Entry 3E73 (X-ray diffraction, 2.80 A resolution); this record covers chain A.

Chain A:
Name: LanC-like protein 1
Organism: Homo sapiens
UniProt: O43813 (LANC1_HUMAN); numbering as in UniProt (aligned over 1-399)
Sequence (411 residues; row label = number of the first residue in the row; numbers below 1 keep their minus sign (His-11 is residue -11)):
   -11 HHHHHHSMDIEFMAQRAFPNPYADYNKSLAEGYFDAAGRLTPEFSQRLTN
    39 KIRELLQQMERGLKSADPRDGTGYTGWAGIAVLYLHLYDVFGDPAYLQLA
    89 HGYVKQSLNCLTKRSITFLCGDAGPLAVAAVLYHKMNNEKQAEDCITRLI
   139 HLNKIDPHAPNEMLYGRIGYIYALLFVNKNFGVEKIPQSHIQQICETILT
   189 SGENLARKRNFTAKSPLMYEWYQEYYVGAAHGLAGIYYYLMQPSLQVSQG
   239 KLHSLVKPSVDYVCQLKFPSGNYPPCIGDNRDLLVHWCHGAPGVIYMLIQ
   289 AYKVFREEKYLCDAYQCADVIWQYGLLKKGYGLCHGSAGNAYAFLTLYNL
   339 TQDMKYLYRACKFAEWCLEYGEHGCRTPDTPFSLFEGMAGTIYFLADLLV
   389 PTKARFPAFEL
Not modelled in the structure: -11 to -6
Sequence notes: expression tag (-11 to 0)
Curated features (UniProtKB/Swiss-Prot):
  - binding site (Zn(2+)): Cys276, Cys322, His323
  - binding site (glutathione): Lys317, Arg364 to Asp367
  - modified residue: Ala2 (N-acetylalanine), Lys142 (N6-acetyllysine)
  - mutagenesis: Arg4 (R4A: Loss of glutathione binding), Lys317 (K317A: Loss of glutathione binding), Cys322 (C322A: Loss of glutathione binding), Arg364 (R364A/E: Loss of glutathione binding)
Metal / ion sites: Zn2+: Cys276, Cys322, His323 (together with glutathione)
Residues lining bound ligands: glutathione (GSH): Arg4, Tyr62, Leu272, His274, Cys276, His277, Lys317, Cys322, His323, Arg364, Pro366, Asp367, Glu374
From the paper describing this entry:
  - Zn2+ coordination: Cys276, Cys322, His323
  - binding site for glutathione: Arg4, Lys317, Arg364
  - mutagenesis - R4A, R4E, K317A, C322A, R364A, R364E: abolished binding to glutathione
  - mutagenesis - P9A, D12A, Y13F, D55R, E150Q, P366A: unchanged binding to glutathione
  - mutagenesis - H219F: decreased binding to glutathione
  - mutagenesis - D12A, Y13F: unchanged binding to SH3Eps8
  - mutagenesis - P9A, C322A: unchanged binding to Eps8
  - mutagenesis - R4A, R4E, H219F: decreased binding to Eps8
  - mutagenesis - R4A, R4E, H219F: decreased signaling in response to NGF-induced neurite outgrowth
  - mutagenesis - P9A, D12A, Y13F, C322A: unchanged signaling in response to neurite outgrowth

Overview:
Ligands of chain A: glutathione. Cys276, Cys322 and His323 form the Zn2+ site. Curated annotation (UniProt)
lists 3 Zn2+-binding residues, 5 glutathione-binding residues and 4 mutagenesis sites. The paper reports a
binding site for glutathione at Arg4, Lys317 and Arg364; R4A, R4E and K317A, among others, abolish binding to
glutathione; 13 substitutions were tested in all.
Chain A is LanC-like protein 1 (Homo sapiens); the structure, Crystal Structure of Human LanCL1 complexed with
GSH, was determined by X-ray diffraction (same publication as 3E6U).
